PDB entry 6ZUN | X-ray diffraction, 1.79 A resolution | chains H and I of the 3 polymer chains in the assembly

== Chain H ==
Protein: Prothrombin
From: Homo sapiens
Notes: EC 3.4.21.5
UniProt: P00734 (THRB_HUMAN); the construct lacks a stretch of the UniProt sequence and is renumbered around it, so the offset changes along the chain: 16-37 = UniProt 364-385; 38-60 = UniProt 387-409; 61-77 = UniProt 419-435; 78-97 = UniProt 437-456; 7 more segments
Sequence (259 residues; numbered 16 to 247 plus 30 insertion-coded residues; 3 numbers in that range are skipped by the numbering (no residue carries them; nothing is unmodelled there); the number before each row is that of its first residue; a row labelled like 60A-60E holds insertion residues (60A, then the next letters in order)):
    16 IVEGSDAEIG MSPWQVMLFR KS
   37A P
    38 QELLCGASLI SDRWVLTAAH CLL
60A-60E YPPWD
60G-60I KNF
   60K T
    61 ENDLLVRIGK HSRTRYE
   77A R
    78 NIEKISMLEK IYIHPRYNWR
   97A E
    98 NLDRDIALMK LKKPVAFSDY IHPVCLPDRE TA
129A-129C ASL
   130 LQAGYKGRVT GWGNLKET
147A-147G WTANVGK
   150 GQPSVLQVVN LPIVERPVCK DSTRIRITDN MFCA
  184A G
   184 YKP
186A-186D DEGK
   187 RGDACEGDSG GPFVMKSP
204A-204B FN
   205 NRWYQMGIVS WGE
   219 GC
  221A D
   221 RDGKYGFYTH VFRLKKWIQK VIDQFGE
Not modelled in the structure: 147A-147G, 246-247
Cystine bridges: Cys-42/Cys-58, Cys-168/Cys-182, Cys-191/Cys-220
Covalently attached groups: N-acetylglucosamine (NAG) linked to Asn-60H
Small-molecule neighbours: compound20a (QQ5; [2-[(3-chlorophenyl)methylamino]-7-methoxy-1,3-benzoxazol-5-yl]-[(3R,4R)-3-methyl-4-oxidanyl-piperidin-1-yl]methanone): His-57, Tyr-60A, Trp-60D, Glu-97A, Asn-98, Leu-99, Ile-174, Asp-189, Ala-190, Cys-191, Glu-192, Ser-195, Val-213, Ser-214, Trp-215, Gly-216, Gly-219, Cys-220, Gly-226, Phe-227, Tyr-228

== Chain I ==
Protein: Hirudin-2
UniProt: P28504 (HIR2_HIRME); residues 9-19 here correspond to UniProt positions 54-64 (UniProt number = residue number + 45)
Sequence (11 residues; numbered 9 to 19; the number before each row is that of its first residue):
     9 GDFEEIPEEY L
Modified positions: Tyr-18 (O-sulfo-L-tyrosine; TYS)

== How chain H and chain I interact ==
Contacting residue pairs (23):
  Phe-34(H) / Phe-11(I)  hydrophobic
  Phe-34(H) / Ile-14(I)  hydrophobic
  Gln-38(H) / Phe-11(I)
  Gln-38(H) / Glu-12(I)
  Gln-38(H) / Ile-14(I)
  Gln-38(H) / Leu-19(I)
  Glu-39(H) / Phe-11(I)
  Leu-40(H) / Phe-11(I)
  Leu-65(H) / Tyr-18(I)
  Arg-67(H) / Ile-14(I)
  Arg-73(H) / Phe-11(I)
  Thr-74(H) / Asp-10(I)
  Thr-74(H) / Phe-11(I)
  Thr-74(H) / Glu-12(I)  hydrogen bond (backbone-backbone)
  Arg-75(H) / Glu-12(I)
  Tyr-76(H) / Glu-12(I)  hydrogen bond (backbone-side chain)
  Tyr-76(H) / Glu-13(I)
  Tyr-76(H) / Pro-15(I)
  Tyr-76(H) / Tyr-18(I)
  Glu-80(H) / Tyr-18(I)
  Lys-81(H) / Tyr-18(I)
  Ile-82(H) / Ile-14(I)  hydrophobic
  Ile-82(H) / Tyr-18(I)
Also at the interface, not in a pair above, chain H (15 interface residues in all): Lys-36, Met-84

== Overview ==
15 residues of chain H face 8 of chain I across their interface, with 2 hydrogen bonds. Polar contacts include
Tyr-76(H)/Glu-12(I) and Thr-74(H)/Glu-12(I). Chain H binds compound20a. N-acetylglucosamine is covalently
linked to Asn-60H(H).
Chain H is Prothrombin (Homo sapiens) and chain I is Hirudin-2; the structure, Crystal Structure of Thrombin
in complex with compound20a, was determined by X-ray diffraction, deposited together with 6ZUG, 6ZUH, 6ZUU,
6ZUW, 6ZUX, 6ZV7 and 6ZV8.
